PDB entry 2AN6 | X-ray diffraction, 3.00 A resolution | chains A and E of the 4 polymer chains in the assembly

[Chain A]
Molecule: Ubiquitin ligase SIAH1A
Organism: Mus musculus
Notes: EC 6.3.2.-
UniProtKB: P61092 (SIA1A_MOUSE); residue numbers follow UniProt; this construct covers 92-282
Chain sequence (191 residues; numbered 92 to 282; the number before each row is that of its first residue):
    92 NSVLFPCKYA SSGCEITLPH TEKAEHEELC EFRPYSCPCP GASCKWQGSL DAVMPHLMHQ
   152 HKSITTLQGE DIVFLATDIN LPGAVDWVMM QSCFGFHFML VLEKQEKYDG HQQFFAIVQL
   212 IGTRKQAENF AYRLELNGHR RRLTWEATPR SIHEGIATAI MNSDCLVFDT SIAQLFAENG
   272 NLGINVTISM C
Ion coordination: Zn2+ site 1: Cys98, Cys105, His117, Cys121; Zn2+ site 2: Cys128, Cys135, His147, His152
UniProt features mapped onto this chain:
  - zinc finger: Ser93 to Lys153 (SIAH-type)
  - binding site (Zn(2+)): Cys98, Cys105, His117, Cys121, Cys128, Cys135, His147, His152
  - mutagenesis: Thr156 (T156E: Strongly reduced binding and degradation of target proteins; when associated with D-158), Leu158 (L158D/K: Strongly reduced binding of target proteins. Strongly reduced degradation of target proteins), Leu166 (L166K: Minor effect on binding and degradation of target proteins), Val176 to Trp178 (Loss of interaction with AXIN1. Loss of function in AXIN1 degradation. Loss of function in Wnt signaling), Met180 (M180K: Strongly reduced binding of target proteins. Strongly reduced degradation of target proteins)
What the authors report for this chain:
  - conformationally variable residues (loop rearrangement, side-chain flip): Leu158, Phe165, Leu172 to Asp177, Leu191, Lys195 to Gln204
  - mutagenesis - A175E: increased binding to peptide from Phyllopod (chain E)
  - mutagenesis - L166K, T168R: decreased binding to peptide from Phyllopod (chain E)

[Chain E]
Molecule: peptide from Phyllopod
Chain sequence (24 residues; row label = number of the first residue in the row):
   107 LQQERTKLRP VAMVRPTVRV QPQL
Disordered / not traced: 107-113, 125-130

[Interface between chain A and chain E]
Residue-residue contacts (28; chain A residue first):
  Leu158(A) with Pro116(E), hydrophobic
  Asp162(A) with Arg115(E), salt bridge; Pro116(E)
  Ile163(A) with Pro116(E)
  Val164(A) with Arg115(E); Pro116(E), hydrogen bond (backbone-backbone); Val117(E); Ala118(E), hydrogen bond (backbone-backbone)
  Phe165(A) with Val120(E), hydrophobic
  Leu166(A) with Val117(E), hydrophobic; Ala118(E), hydrogen bond (backbone-backbone); Met119(E); Val120(E), hydrogen bond (backbone-backbone)
  Thr168(A) with Val120(E), hydrogen bond (backbone-backbone); Arg121(E); Pro122(E)
  Leu172(A) with Pro122(E), hydrophobic
  Val176(A) with Pro122(E), hydrophobic; Thr123(E)
  Asp177(A) with Arg121(E); Pro122(E); Thr123(E), hydrogen bond (backbone-backbone)
  Trp178(A) with Val120(E); Pro122(E)
  Val179(A) with Val120(E)
  Met180(A) with Ala118(E), hydrophobic; Val120(E), hydrophobic
  Asn276(A) with Arg115(E), hydrogen bond
Also at the interface, not in a pair above, chain A (19 interface residues in all): Thr156, Ala167, Asp169, Ala175, Thr278
Also at the interface, not in a pair above, chain E (10 interface residues in all): Val124
From the paper, about this interface:
  - residue pairs: Leu158(A)-Ala118(E), Asp162(A)-Arg115(E), Val164(A)-Val117(E) (hydrophobic contact), Phe165(A)-Val120(E) (hydrophobic contact), Leu166(A)-Val117(E) (hydrophobic contact), Thr168(A)-Val120(E) (backbone contact), Asp177(A)-Thr123(E) (backbone contact), Trp178(A)-Val120(E), Trp178(A)-Pro122(E), Met180(A)-Ala118(E), Met180(A)-Val120(E), Asn276(A)-Arg115(E), Pro116(E)-Val164(A) (backbone contact), Ala118(E)-Val164(A) (backbone contact), Ala118(E)-Leu166(A) (backbone contact), Val120(E)-Leu166(A) (backbone contact)
  - hot spots on chain A (mutagenesis) - M180K: abolished binding to peptide from Phyllopod (chain E)
  - hot spots on chain A (mutagenesis) - L158D, L158K, L166K, T168R: decreased binding to peptide from Phyllopod (chain E)

[Overview]
Chain A and chain E form an interface of 19 and 10 residues respectively; the contacts include 7 hydrogen
bonds and 1 salt bridge. Among the polar pairs are Asp162(A)-Arg115(E), Asn276(A)-Arg115(E) and
Val164(A)-Pro116(E). The paper describes contacts between Leu158(A) and Ala118(E), Asp162(A) and Arg115(E) and
Trp178(A) and Val120(E) among others; hydrophobic contacts between Val164(A) and Val117(E), Phe165(A) and
Val120(E) and Leu166(A) and Val117(E); backbone contacts between Thr168(A) and Val120(E), Asp177(A) and
Thr123(E) and Pro116(E) and Val164(A) among others. The paper reports that L166K, T168R and L158D of chain A,
among others, reduce binding to peptide from Phyllopod (chain E); conformational variability at Leu158(A),
Phe165(A) and Leu172(A) among others; 6 substitutions were tested in all.
Chain A is Ubiquitin ligase SIAH1A (Mus musculus) and chain E is peptide from Phyllopod; the structure,
Protein-peptide complex, was determined by X-ray diffraction.
